Entry 4GA0 (X-ray diffraction, 1.15 A resolution); this record covers chain A.

== Chain A ==
Protein: E3 SUMO-protein ligase RanBP2
Organism: Homo sapiens
UniProt: P49792 (RBP2_HUMAN); residues -1 to 143 here correspond to UniProt positions 1-145 (UniProt number = residue number + 2)
Chain sequence (150 residues; numbered -6 to 143; the number before each row is that of its first residue; numbers below 1 keep their minus sign (Gly-6 is residue -6)):
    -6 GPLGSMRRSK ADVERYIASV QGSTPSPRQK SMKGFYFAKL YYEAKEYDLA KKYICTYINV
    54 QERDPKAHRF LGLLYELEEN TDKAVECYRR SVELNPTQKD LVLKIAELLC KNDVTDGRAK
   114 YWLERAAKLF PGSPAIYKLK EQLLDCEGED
Unresolved in the structure: -6 to 0
Differences from the reference sequence: expression tag (-6 to -2)
Swiss-Prot annotation at these positions:
  - modified residue: Thr17 (Phosphothreonine), Ser19 (Phosphoserine)

== Overview ==
Chain A is E3 SUMO-protein ligase RanBP2 (Homo sapiens); the structure, Structure of the N-terminal domain of
Nup358, was determined by X-ray diffraction together with 4GA1 and 4GA2 from the same study.
